5TYE - chains A and P of the 4 polymer chains in the assembly; structure by X-ray diffraction, 2.05 A resolution.

# Chain A
Name: DNA-directed DNA/RNA polymerase mu
Organism: Homo sapiens
Notes: EC 2.7.7.7
Reference sequence: Q9NP87 (DPOLM_HUMAN); numbering as in UniProt; present here: 132-397, 410-494
Chain sequence (356 residues; numbered 127 to 494; 12 numbers in that range are skipped by the numbering (no residue carries them; nothing is unmodelled there); the number before each row is that of its first residue):
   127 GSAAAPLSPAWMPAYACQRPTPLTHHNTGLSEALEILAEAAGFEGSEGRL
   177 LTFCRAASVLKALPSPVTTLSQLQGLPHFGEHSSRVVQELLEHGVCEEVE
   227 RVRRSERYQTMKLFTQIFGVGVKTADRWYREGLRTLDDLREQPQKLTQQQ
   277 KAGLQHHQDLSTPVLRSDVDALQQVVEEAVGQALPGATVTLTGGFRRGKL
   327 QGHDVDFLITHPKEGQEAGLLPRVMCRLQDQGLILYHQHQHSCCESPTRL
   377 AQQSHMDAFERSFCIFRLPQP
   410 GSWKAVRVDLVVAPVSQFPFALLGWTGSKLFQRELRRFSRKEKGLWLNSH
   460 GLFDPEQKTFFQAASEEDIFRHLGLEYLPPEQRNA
Not modelled in the structure: 127-136, 365-383
Covalently attached groups: 2,3-dihydroxy-1,4-dithiobutane (DTT) linked to Cys180
Construct notes: expression tag (127-131); conflict Gly410 (Pro in Q9NP87)
Metal / ion sites: Na+ site 1: Thr241, Ile243, Val246 (shared with DT3(P) of chain P); Mg2+ site 1: Asp330, Asp332 (together with pyrophosphate) (shared with DT5(P) of chain P); Mg2+ site 2: Asp330, Asp332, Asp418 (shared with DA4(P), DT5(P) of chain P); Na+ site 2: Asp330, Asp332, Asp418 (shared with DA4(P), DT5(P) of chain P)
Small-molecule neighbours: pyrophosphate (PPV): Gly319, Gly320, Arg323, Lys325, Asp330, Asp332
Swiss-Prot annotation at these positions:
  - region: Arg323 to Asp332 (Involved in ssDNA binding)
  - binding site (Mg(2+)): Asp330, Asp332, Asp418
  - site: Gly433 (Responsible for the low discrimination between dNTP and rNTP)
What the authors report for this chain:
  - Mg2+ coordination: Asp330, Asp332

# Chain P
Molecule: 5-nt DNA strand
Sequence (5 nucleotides; numbered 1 to 5; the number before each row is that of its first residue):
     1 CGTAT
Metal / ion sites: Na+ site 1: DT3 (shared with Thr241(A), Ile243(A), Val246(A) of chain A); Mg2+ site 1: DA4, DT5 (shared with Asp330(A), Asp332(A), Asp418(A) of chain A); Na+ site 2: DA4, DT5 (shared with Asp330(A), Asp332(A), Asp418(A) of chain A); Mg2+ site 2: DT5 (together with pyrophosphate) (shared with Asp330(A), Asp332(A) of chain A)

# How chain A and chain P interact
Pairs across the interface (28):
  Ile243(A) - DT3(P)  phosphate contact
  Phe244(A) - DT3(P)  phosphate contact
  Gly245(A) - DG2(P)  phosphate contact
  Gly245(A) - DT3(P)  hydrogen bond to the phosphate
  Val246(A) - DG2(P)  hydrogen bond to the phosphate
  Val246(A) - DT3(P)  hydrogen bond to the phosphate
  Gly247(A) - DG2(P)  hydrogen bond to the phosphate
  Gly247(A) - DT3(P)  phosphate contact
  Lys249(A) - DC1(P)  phosphate contact
  Lys249(A) - DG2(P)  phosphate contact
  Thr250(A) - DC1(P)  hydrogen bond to the phosphate
  Thr250(A) - DG2(P)  hydrogen bond to the phosphate
  Gln275(A) - DG2(P)  sugar contact
  Arg323(A) - DT5(P)  hydrogen bond to the phosphate
  Asp330(A) - DT5(P)  phosphate contact
  Asp332(A) - DA4(P)  phosphate contact
  Asp332(A) - DT5(P)  phosphate contact
  Phe389(A) - DT3(P)  sugar contact
  Phe389(A) - DA4(P)  sugar contact
  Arg416(A) - DT3(P)  phosphate contact
  Arg416(A) - DA4(P)  salt bridge to the phosphate
  Asp418(A) - DA4(P)  sugar contact
  Gly433(A) - DT5(P)  sugar contact
  Trp434(A) - DA4(P)  sugar contact
  Trp434(A) - DT5(P)  sugar contact
  Thr435(A) - DT5(P)  phosphate contact
  Gly436(A) - DT5(P)  hydrogen bond to the phosphate
  Lys438(A) - DT5(P)  base contact
Interface residues without a listed pair, chain A (24 interface residues in all): Val248, Gly319, Arg387, Ser437, Gln441

# In short
Chain A and chain P form an interface of 24 and 5 residues respectively, with 8 hydrogen bonds and 1 salt
bridge. Polar pairs include Gly245(A)-DT3(P), Val246(A)-DG2(P) and Val246(A)-DT3(P). Ligands of chain A:
pyrophosphate. From UniProt: 3 Mg2+-binding residues on chain A. From the paper: Mg2+ coordination by
Asp330(A) and Asp332(A).
Here chain A is DNA-directed DNA/RNA polymerase mu (Homo sapiens) and chain P is a 5-nt DNA strand. Entry 5TYE
(DNA Polymerase Mu Product Complex, 10 mM Mg2+ (60 min)) was determined by X-ray diffraction together with
5TXX, 5TXZ, 5TYB, 5TYC, 5TYD, 5TYF and 7 further entries from the same study.
